Entry 2W6G (X-ray diffraction, 6.00 A resolution (low resolution: residue-level contacts below are approximate; hydrogen-bond / salt-bridge calls are withheld)); this record covers chains A and G of the 7 polymer chains in the assembly.

[Chain A]
Name: ATP synthase subunit alpha heart isoform, mitochondrial
Source organism: Bos taurus
Notes: EC 3.6.3.14
Reference sequence: P19483 (ATPA1_BOVIN); residues -42 to 510 here correspond to UniProt positions 1-553 (UniProt number = residue number + 43)
Amino-acid sequence (553 residues; numbered -42 to 510; the number before each row is that of its first residue; numbers below 1 keep their minus sign (Met-42 is residue -42)):
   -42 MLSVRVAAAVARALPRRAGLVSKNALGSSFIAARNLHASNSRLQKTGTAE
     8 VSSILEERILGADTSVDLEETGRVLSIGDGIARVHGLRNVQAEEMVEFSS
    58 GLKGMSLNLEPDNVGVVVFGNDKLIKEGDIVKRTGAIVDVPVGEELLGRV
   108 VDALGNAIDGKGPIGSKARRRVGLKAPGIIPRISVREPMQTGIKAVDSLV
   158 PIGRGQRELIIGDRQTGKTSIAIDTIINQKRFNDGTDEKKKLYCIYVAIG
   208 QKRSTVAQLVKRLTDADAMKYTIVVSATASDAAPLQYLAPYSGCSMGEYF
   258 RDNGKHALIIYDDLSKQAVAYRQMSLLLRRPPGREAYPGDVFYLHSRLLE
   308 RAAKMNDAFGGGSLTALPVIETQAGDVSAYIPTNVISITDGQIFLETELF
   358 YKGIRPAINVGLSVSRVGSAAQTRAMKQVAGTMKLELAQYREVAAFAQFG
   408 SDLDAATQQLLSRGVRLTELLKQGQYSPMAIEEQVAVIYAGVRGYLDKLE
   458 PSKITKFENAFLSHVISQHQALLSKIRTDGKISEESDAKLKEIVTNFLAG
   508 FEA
Not modelled in the structure: -42 to 23
Swiss-Prot annotation at these positions:
  - binding site (ATP): Gln172, Gly174, Lys175, Thr176, Ser177, Gln430, Gln432
  - binding site (Mg(2+)): Thr176, Asp269
  - site: Ser370 (Required for activity)
  - modified residue: Gln1 (Pyrrolidone carboxylic acid), Ser10 (Phosphoserine), Ser22 (Phosphoserine), Ser33 (Phosphoserine), Ser63 (Phosphoserine), Lys80 (N6-acetyllysine), Lys83 (N6-acetyllysine), Lys89 (N6-acetyllysine), Thr91 (Phosphothreonine), Lys118 (N6-acetyllysine), Ser123 (Phosphoserine), Lys124 (N6-acetyllysine), Ser141 (Phosphoserine), Arg161 (Omega-N-methylarginine), Lys187 (N6-acetyllysine), Lys196 (N6-acetyllysine), Lys197 (N6-acetyllysine), Lys218 (N6-acetyllysine), Lys262 (N6-acetyllysine), Lys384 (N6-acetyllysine) and 6 more in UniProt
  - glycosylation: Ser33 (O-linked (GlcNAc) serine)

[Chain G]
Name: ATP synthase subunit gamma, mitochondrial
Source organism: Bos taurus
Notes: EC 3.6.3.14
Reference sequence: P05631 (ATPG_BOVIN); residues -24 to 273 here correspond to UniProt positions 1-298 (UniProt number = residue number + 25)
Amino-acid sequence (298 residues; each row starts with the number of its first residue; numbers below 1 keep their minus sign (Met-24 is residue -24)):
   -24 MFSRAGVAGLSAWTVQPQWIQVRNMATLKDITRRLKSIKNIQKITKSMKM
    26 VAAAKYARAERELKPARVYGVGSLALYEKADIKTPEDKKKHLIIGVSSDR
    76 GLCGAIHSSVAKQMKSEAANLAAAGKEVKIIGVGDKIRSILHRTHSDQFL
   126 VTFKEVGRRPPTFGDASVIALELLNSGYEFDEGSIIFNRFRSVISYKTEE
   176 KPIFSLDTISSAESMSIYDDIDADVLRNYQEYSLANIIYYSLKESTTSEQ
   226 SARMTAMDNASKNASEMIDKLTLTFNRTRQAVITKELIEIISGAAALD
Not modelled in the structure: -24 to 0, 49-66, 88-201, 273
Swiss-Prot annotation at these positions:
  - modified residue: Lys14 (N6-acetyllysine), Lys24 (N6-succinyllysine), Lys30 (N6-acetyllysine), Lys90 (N6-acetyllysine), Ser121 (Phosphoserine), Lys129 (N6-acetyllysine), Lys172 (N6-acetyllysine), Lys245 (N6-succinyllysine)

[Interface between chain A and chain G]
Contacting residue pairs (20):
  Arg286(A) with Leu272(G)
  Pro289(A) with Ile266(G)
  Gly290(A) with Leu262(G)
  Arg291(A) with Arg254(G); Ile258(G); Leu262(G)
  Glu292(A) with Glu261(G)
  Ala293(A) with Ile265(G)
  Glu355(A) with Lys11(G)
  Arg398(A) with Lys18(G)
  Glu399(A) with Lys18(G)
  Ala402(A) with Asn15(G); Lys18(G); Ile19(G)
  Phe403(A) with Lys18(G)
  Phe406(A) with Ile19(G)
  Ser408(A) with Arg75(G)
  Asp409(A) with Val26(G); Lys30(G)
  Leu410(A) with Ser22(G)
Other interface residues (no listed pair), chain A (16 interface residues in all): Ala331
Other interface residues (no listed pair), chain G (16 interface residues in all): Lys4

[Summary]
The chain A/chain G interface involves 16 residues from each chain. From UniProt: 7 ATP-binding residues and
Mg2+-binding residues Thr176(A) and Asp269(A) on chain A.
Chain A is ATP synthase subunit alpha heart isoform, mitochondrial and chain G is ATP synthase subunit gamma,
mitochondrial, both from Bos taurus; the structure, Low resolution structures of bovine mitochondrial
F1-ATPase during controlled dehydration: Hydration State 3, was determined by X-ray diffraction (same
publication as 2W6E, 2W6F, 2W6H, 2W6I and 2W6J).
